Entry 8HJU (electron microscopy, 2.80 A resolution); this record covers chains A and M of the 36 polymer chains in the assembly.

== Chain A ==
Name: Alpha subunit of light-harvesting 1
Source organism: Roseiflexus castenholzii DSM 13941
UniProt: Q83XD1 (Q83XD1_9CHLR); numbering as in UniProt (aligned over 1-42)
Sequence (42 residues; numbered 1 to 42; the number before each row is that of its first residue):
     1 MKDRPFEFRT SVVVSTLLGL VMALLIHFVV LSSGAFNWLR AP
Unresolved in the structure: 1-3, 42
Small-molecule neighbours:
  - bacteriochlorophyll a (BCL), molecule 1: F6, E7, F8, S11, V12, S15
  - bacteriochlorophyll a (BCL), molecule 2: S11, V14, S15, L18, I26, V30
  - bacteriochlorophyll a (BCL), molecule 3: V12, V13, T16, G19, L20, A23, H27, V30, W38, L39
  - bacteriochlorophyll a (BCL), molecule 4: G19, M22, A23, I26, H27, V30, F36
  - beta,psi-caroten-4-one (KGD), molecule 1: V12, S15, T16, L18, G19, M22, I26, V29
  - beta,psi-caroten-4-one (KGD), molecule 2: L20, A23, L24, H27, W38

== Chain M ==
Name: Reaction center protein M chain
Source organism: Roseiflexus castenholzii DSM 13941
UniProt: A7NQE8 (A7NQE8_ROSCS); residue numbers follow UniProt; this construct covers 335-641
Sequence (307 residues; row label = number of the first residue in the row):
   335 PIDLHDEEYR DGLEGTIAKP PGHVGWMQRL LGEGQVGPIY VGLWGVISFI TFFASAFIIL
   395 VDYGRQVGWN PIIYLREFWN LAVYPPPTEY GLSWNVPWDK GGAWLAATFF LHISVLTWWA
   455 RLYTRAKATG VGTQLAWGFA SALSLYFVIY LFHPLALGNW SAAPGHGFRA ILDWTNYVSI
   515 HWGNFYYNPF HMLSIFFLLG STLLLAMHGA TIVATSKWKS EMEFTEMMAE GPGTQRAQLF
   575 WRWVMGWNAN SYNIHIWAWW FAAFTAITGA IGLFLSGTLV PDWYAWGETA KIVAPWPNPD
   635 WAQYVFR
Unresolved in the structure: 641
Ion coordination: Fe ion: H542, E557, H589 (shared with 2 residues of chain L)
Small-molecule neighbours:
  - bacteriochlorophyll a (BCL), molecule 1: F386, L445, V449, F473, A476, L477, L479, Y480, I483, W508, T509, N510, V512, S513, N518, F519, Y520, N522, H525, S528, I529, L532, T599, G603, A604, G606, L607
  - bacteriochlorophyll a (BCL), molecule 2: T509, Y520, L532, L533
  - bacteriochlorophyll a (BCL), molecule 3: Y520, M526, I529, F530, L533, G534, L537, F595
  - bacteriopheophytin a (BPH), molecule 1: I373, S382, F383, F386, S448, V449, W452, L456, L469, G472, F473, A476, A596, T599, A600
  - bacteriopheophytin a (BPH), molecule 2: F386, S389, A390, I393, L445, Y480, I483, Y484, P498, H500, F502, I505, L506, W508, T509
  - bacteriopheophytin a (BPH), molecule 3: L533, T536, L537, A540, M541, W575, V578, M579
  - Menaquinone 11 (MQE; 2-methyl-3-[(2E,6E,10E,14E,18E,22E,26E,30E,34E,38E)-3,7,11,15,19,23,27,31,35,39,43-undecamethyltetratetraconta-2,6,10,1 4,18,22,26,30,34,38,42-undecaen-1-yl]naphthalene-1,4-dione), molecule 1: F386, A390, I393, L394, Y397, F412, Y484, H500, G501, F502, I505
  - Menaquinone 11 (MQE), molecule 2: L537, L538, M541, H542, T545, I546, T568, A571, Q572, W575, M579, W581, N582, A583, N584, S585, I588, W591

== How chain A and chain M interact ==
Contacting residue pairs - 22 pairs, chain A then chain M:
  E7(A) with D345(M)
  R9(A) with L347(M), hydrogen bond (side chain-backbone); E348(M)
  T10(A) with L347(M), hydrogen bond (side chain-backbone)
  V13(A) with L347(M), hydrophobic; L377(M), hydrophobic
  L17(A) with V380(M); I381(M), hydrophobic; I384(M), hydrophobic
  V21(A) with A388(M), hydrophobic; F444(M)
  L24(A) with F443(M), hydrophobic; F444(M), hydrophobic
  L25(A) with I392(M), hydrophobic
  F28(A) with A440(M), hydrophobic
  V29(A) with W432(M), hydrophobic
  L31(A) with N429(M)
  S32(A) with V430(M); P431(M); W432(M)
  W38(A) with N429(M)
  L39(A) with N429(M), hydrogen bond (backbone-side chain)
Interface residues without a listed pair, chain A (15 interface residues in all): R40
Interface residues without a listed pair, chain M (19 interface residues in all): G346, T385, W428

== In short ==
15 residues of chain A and 19 residues of chain M are in contact, with 3 hydrogen bonds. Polar contacts
include R9(A)-L347(M), T10(A)-L347(M) and L39(A)-N429(M). Ligands of chain A: 4 copies of bacteriochlorophyll
a and beta,psi-caroten-4-one.
Here chain A is Alpha subunit of light-harvesting 1 and chain M is Reaction center protein M chain, both from
Roseiflexus castenholzii DSM 13941. Entry 8HJU (Cryo-EM structure of native RC-LH complex from Roseiflexus
castenholzii at 10,000 lux) was determined by electron microscopy, deposited together with 8HJV, 8J5O and
8J5P.
